PDB entry 8DCU | X-ray diffraction, 2.00 A resolution | chain A

[Chain A]
Protein: Lysozyme C
Source organism: Gallus gallus
Notes: EC 3.2.1.17
UniProt: P00698 (LYSC_CHICK); residues 1-129 here correspond to UniProt positions 19-147 (UniProt number = residue number + 18)
Amino-acid sequence (129 residues; row label = number of the first residue in the row):
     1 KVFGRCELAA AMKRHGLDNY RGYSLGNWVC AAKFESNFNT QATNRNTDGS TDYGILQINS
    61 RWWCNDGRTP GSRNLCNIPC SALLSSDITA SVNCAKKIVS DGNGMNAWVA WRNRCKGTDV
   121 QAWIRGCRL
Disulfides: Cys6-Cys127, Cys30-Cys115, Cys64-Cys80, Cys76-Cys94
Metal / ion sites: Na+: Ser60, Cys64, Ser72, Arg73
Ligand contacts:
  - benzamidine (BEN): Lys33, Phe34, Glu35, Ser36, Asn37
  - 2-acetamido-2-deoxy-alpha-D-glucopyranose (NDG): Glu35, Asn46, Asp52, Leu56, Gln57, Ile58, Asn59, Trp62, Trp63, Ile98, Ala107, Trp108, Val109
Swiss-Prot annotation at these positions:
  - active site: Glu35, Asp52
  - binding site (substrate): Asp101

[In short]
Ligands of chain A: benzamidine and 2-acetamido-2-deoxy-alpha-D-glucopyranose. Ser60, Cys64, Ser72 and Arg73
form the Na+ site. UniProt lists active-site residues Glu35 and Asp52 and substrate-binding residue Asp101.
Chain A is Lysozyme C (Gallus gallus); the structure, Lysozyme cluster 0028 (benzamidine ligand), was
determined by X-ray diffraction together with 8DCT, 8DCV and 8DCW from the same study.
